5BQQ - chains F and H of the 12 polymer chains in the assembly; structure by X-ray diffraction, 1.54 A resolution.

[Chain F (and H)]
Name: Insulin
Notes: chain H of this document is another copy of the same molecule, construct and numbering; everything in this record applies to it too
Reference sequence: P01308 (INS_HUMAN); residues 1-28 here correspond to UniProt positions 25-52 (UniProt number = residue number + 24)
Chain sequence (30 residues; row label = number of the first residue in the row):
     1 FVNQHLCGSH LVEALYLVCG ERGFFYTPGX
Covalently attached groups: covalent link Thr27-HIX_30
Modified / non-standard residues: Thr27 (norvaline; NVA); HIX (3-(1H-1,2,3-triazol-5-yl)-L-alanine) at position 30
Construct notes: conflict Thr27 (Thr51 in P01308); expression tag (29-30)
Bound ions: Zn2+: His10 (shared with 1 residue of chain B; 1 residue of chain J)
Ligand contacts:
  - phenol (IPH), molecule 1: Cys7, His10, Leu11, Ala14
  - phenol (IPH), molecule 2: Glu13, Tyr16, Leu17
  - phenol (IPH), molecule 3: Tyr16, Leu17, Gly20, Glu21

[How chain F and chain H interact]
Residue-residue contacts - 33 pairs, chain F then chain H:
  Gln4(F) with Tyr16(H)
  His5(F) with Tyr16(H), hydrogen bond (backbone-side chain)
  Gly8(F) with Tyr16(H)
  Ser9(F) with Glu13(H), hydrogen bond; Tyr16(H)
  Val12(F) with Val12(H), hydrophobic; Tyr16(H), hydrophobic
  Glu13(F) with Ser9(H), hydrogen bond
  Tyr16(F) with His5(H), hydrogen bond (side chain-backbone); Gly8(H); Ser9(H); Val12(H), hydrophobic; Tyr26(H), hydrophobic
  Gly20(F) with Pro28(H)
  Glu21(F) with Thr27(H); Pro28(H)
  Arg22(F) with Thr27(H)
  Gly23(F) with Tyr26(H); Thr27(H)
  Phe24(F) with Val12(H), hydrophobic; Phe24(H), hydrophobic; Phe25(H); Tyr26(H), hydrogen bond (backbone-backbone)
  Phe25(F) with Phe24(H); Phe25(H), hydrophobic
  Tyr26(F) with Tyr16(H), hydrophobic; Gly23(H); Phe24(H), hydrogen bond (backbone-backbone)
  Thr27(F) with Glu21(H); Arg22(H); Gly23(H)
  Pro28(F) with Gly20(H); Glu21(H)
Also at the interface, not in a pair above, chain H (16 interface residues in all): Gln4

[Overview]
Chain F and chain H each contribute 16 residues to their interface; the contacts include 6 hydrogen bonds.
Polar contacts include His5(F)-Tyr16(H), Ser9(F)-Glu13(H) and Phe24(F)-Tyr26(H). Chain F binds 3 copies of
phenol.
Both chains are Insulin. Entry 5BQQ (Human insulin with intra-chain chemical crosslink between modified B27
and B30) was determined by X-ray diffraction together with 5BOQ and 5BPO from the same study.
